6H8N - chain A; structure by X-ray diffraction, 1.26 A resolution.

Chain A:
Protein: Peptidoglycan-N-acetylmuramic acid deacetylase PdaC
Organism: Bacillus subtilis subsp. subtilis str. 168
Notes: EC 3.5.1.-
Reference sequence: O34798 (PDAC_BACSU); residues 245-442 here correspond to UniProt positions 270-467 (UniProt number = residue number + 25)
Chain sequence (212 residues; row label = number of the first residue in the row):
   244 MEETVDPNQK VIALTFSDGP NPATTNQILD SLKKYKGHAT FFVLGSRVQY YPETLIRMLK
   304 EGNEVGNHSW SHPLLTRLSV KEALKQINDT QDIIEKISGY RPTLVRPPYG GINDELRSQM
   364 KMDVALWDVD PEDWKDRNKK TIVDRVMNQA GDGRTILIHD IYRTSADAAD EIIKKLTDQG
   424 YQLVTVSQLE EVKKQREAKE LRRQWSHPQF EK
Not modelled in the structure: 244-247, 450-455
Differences from the reference sequence: initiating methionine (244); engineered mutation S260 (Asp285 in O34798); expression tag (443-455)
Ion coordination: Zn2+: D261, H311, H315 (together with phosphate ion)
Curated features (UniProtKB/Swiss-Prot):
  - active site: H402 (Proton donor)
  - binding site (a divalent metal cation): D261, H311, H315
  - site: D376 (Raises pKa of active site His)

Overview:
D261, H311 and H315 coordinate Zn2+. Curated annotation (UniProt) lists active-site residue H402 and 3
divalent metal cation-binding residues.
Chain A is Peptidoglycan-N-acetylmuramic acid deacetylase PdaC (Bacillus subtilis subsp. subtilis str. 168);
the structure, Structure of peptidoglycan deacetylase PdaC from Bacillus subtilis - mutant D285S, was
determined by X-ray diffraction, deposited together with 6H8L.
